Entry 7TKH (electron microscopy, 4.40 A resolution (low resolution: residue-level contacts below are approximate; hydrogen-bond / salt-bridge calls are withheld)); this record covers chains W and X of the 27 polymer chains in the assembly.

# Chain W
Name: ATP synthase subunit f
From: Saccharomyces cerevisiae
UniProtKB: Q06405 (ATPK_YEAST); residues 1-95 here correspond to UniProt positions 7-101 (UniProt number = residue number + 6)
Chain sequence (95 residues; numbered 1 to 95; the number before each row is that of its first residue):
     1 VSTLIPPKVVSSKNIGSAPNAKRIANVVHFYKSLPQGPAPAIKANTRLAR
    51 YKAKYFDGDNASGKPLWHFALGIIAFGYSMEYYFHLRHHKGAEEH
Unresolved in the structure: 86-95

# Chain X
Name: ATP synthase subunit H
From: Saccharomyces cerevisiae
UniProtKB: Q12349 (ATP14_YEAST); residues 1-92 here correspond to UniProt positions 33-124 (UniProt number = residue number + 32)
Chain sequence (92 residues; each row starts with the number of its first residue):
     1 NVIQDLYLRELKDTKLAPSTLQDAEGNVKPWNPPQKPNLPELELQGPEAL
    51 KAYTEQNVETAHVAKESEEGESEPIEEDWLVLDDAEETKESH
Unresolved in the structure: 63-92

# Interface between chain W and chain X
Pairs across the interface (10; chain W residue first):
  Val-1(W) with Glu-43(X)
  Ile-5(W) with Asn-57(X)
  Pro-6(W) with Val-58(X)
  Val-9(W) with Val-58(X)
  Ser-12(W) with Ala-61(X); His-62(X)
  Lys-13(W) with Ala-61(X); His-62(X)
  Gly-16(W) with His-62(X)
  Ser-17(W) with His-62(X)
Also at the interface, not in a pair above, chain X (6 interface residues in all): Leu-44

# In short
8 residues of chain W face 6 of chain X across their interface.
Chain W is ATP synthase subunit f and chain X is ATP synthase subunit H, both from Saccharomyces cerevisiae;
the structure, Yeast ATP synthase State 2catalytic(b) with 10 mM ATP backbone model, was determined by
electron microscopy, deposited together with 7TJS, 7TJT, 7TJU, 7TJV, 7TJW, 7TJX and 30 further entries.
